8WIW - chains S and C2 of the 238 polymer chains in the assembly; structure by electron microscopy, 5.60 A resolution (low resolution: residue-level contacts below are approximate; hydrogen-bond / salt-bridge calls are withheld).

[Chain S]
Protein: Flagellar motor switch protein FliM
Organism: Salmonella enterica subsp. enterica serovar Typhimurium str. LT2
UniProtKB: P26418 (FLIM_SALTY); residue numbers follow UniProt; this construct covers 1-334
Chain sequence (334 residues; numbered 1 to 334; the number before each row is that of its first residue):
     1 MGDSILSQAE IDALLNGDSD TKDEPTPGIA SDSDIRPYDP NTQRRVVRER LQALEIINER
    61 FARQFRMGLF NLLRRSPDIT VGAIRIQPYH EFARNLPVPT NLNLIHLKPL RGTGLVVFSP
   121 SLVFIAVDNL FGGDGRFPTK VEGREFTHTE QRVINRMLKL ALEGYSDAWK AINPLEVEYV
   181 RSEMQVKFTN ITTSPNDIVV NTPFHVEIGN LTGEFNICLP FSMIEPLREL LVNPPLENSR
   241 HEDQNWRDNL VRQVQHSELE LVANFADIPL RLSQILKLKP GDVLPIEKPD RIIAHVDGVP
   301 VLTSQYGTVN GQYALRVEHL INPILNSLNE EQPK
Unresolved in the structure: 1-4, 17-33, 323-334
Swiss-Prot annotation at these positions:
  - mutagenesis: Asn155 (N155E: Altered motor bias with clockwise rotation, partially suppresses a yhjH disruption), Leu160 (L160D: Altered motor bias with clockwise rotation, partially suppresses a yhjH disruption)

[Chain C2]
Protein: Flagellar motor switch protein FliN
Organism: Salmonella enterica subsp. enterica serovar Typhimurium str. LT2
UniProtKB: P26419 (FLIN_SALTY); residues 1-137 here = UniProt positions 1-137
Chain sequence (137 residues; row label = number of the first residue in the row):
     1 MSDMNNPSDE NTGALDDLWA DALNEQKATT TKSAADAVFQ QLGGGDVSGA MQDIDLIMDI
    61 PVKLTVELGR TRMTIKELLR LTQGSVVALD GLAGEPLDIL INGYLIAQGE VVVVADKYGV
   121 RITDIITPSE RMRRLSR
Unresolved in the structure: 1-50

[How chain S and chain C2 interact]
Contacting residue pairs - 15 pairs, chain S then chain C2:
  Asp34(S) with Val113(C2); Val114(C2); Ala115(C2)
  Ile35(S) with Val112(C2); Val113(C2); Arg121(C2)
  Arg36(S) with Val112(C2); Val113(C2)
  Tyr38(S) with Val111(C2); Tyr118(C2)
  Arg44(S) with Val113(C2); Tyr118(C2)
  Arg48(S) with Asp116(C2)
  Leu276(S) with Asp53(C2); Ile57(C2)
Interface residues without a listed pair, chain S (9 interface residues in all): Pro37, Leu272
Interface residues without a listed pair, chain C2 (11 interface residues in all): Leu56

[Overview]
9 residues of chain S face 11 of chain C2 across their interface. UniProt lists 2 mutagenesis sites on chain
S.
Chain S is Flagellar motor switch protein FliM and chain C2 is Flagellar motor switch protein FliN, both from
Salmonella enterica subsp. enterica serovar Typhimurium str. LT2; the structure, Cryo-EM structure of the
flagellar C ring in the CW state, was determined by electron microscopy together with 8WHT, 8WK3, 8WK4, 8WKI,
8WKK, 8WKQ and 11 further entries from the same study.
